Entry 8YP6 (electron microscopy, 4.70 A resolution (low resolution: residue-level contacts below are approximate; hydrogen-bond / salt-bridge calls are withheld)); this record covers chains a and m of the 20 polymer chains in the assembly.

# Chain a
Molecule: 16S rRNA
From: Mycolicibacterium smegmatis MC2 155
Sequence (1510 nucleotides; each row starts with the number of its first residue):
     9 UGGAGAGUUU GAUCCUGGCU CAGGACGAAC GCUGGCGGCG UGCUUAACAC AUGCAAGUCG
    69 AACGGAAAGG CCCUUUCGGG GGUACUCGAG UGGCGAACGG GUGAGUAACA CGUGGGUGAU
   129 CUGCCCUGCA CUUUGGGAUA AGCCUGGGAA ACUGGGUCUA AUACCGAAUA CACCCUGCUG
   189 GUCGCAUGGC CUGGUAGGGG AAAGCUUUUG CGGUGUGGGA UGGGCCCGCG GCCUAUCAGC
   249 UUGUUGGUGG GGUGAUGGCC UACCAAGGCG ACGACGGGUA GCCGGCCUGA GAGGGUGACC
   309 GGCCACACUG GGACUGAGAU ACGGCCCAGA CUCCUACGGG AGGCAGCAGU GGGGAAUAUU
   369 GCACAAUGGG CGCAAGCCUG AUGCAGCGAC GCCGCGUGAG GGAUGACGGC CUUCGGGUUG
   429 UAAACCUCUU UCAGCACAGA CGAAGCGCAA GUGACGGUAU GUGCAGAAGA AGGACCGGCC
   489 AACUACGUGC CAGCAGCCGC GGUAAUACGU AGGGUCCGAG CGUUGUCCGG AAUUACUGGG
   549 CGUAAAGAGC UCGUAGGUGG UUUGUCGCGU UGUUCGUGAA AACUCACAGC UUAACUGUGG
   609 GCGUGCGGGC GAUACGGGCA GACUAGAGUA CUGCAGGGGA GACUGGAAUU CCUGGUGUAG
   669 CGGUGGAAUG CGCAGAUAUC AGGAGGAACA CCGGUGGCGA AGGCGGGUCU CUGGGCAGUA
   729 ACUGACGCUG AGGAGCGAAA GCGUGGGGAG CGAACAGGAU UAGAUACCCU GGUAGUCCAC
   789 GCCGUAAACG GUGGGUACUA GGUGUGGGUU UCCUUCCUUG GGAUCCGUGC CGUAGCUAAC
   849 GCAUUAAGUA CCCCGCCUGG GGAGUACGGC CGCAAGGCUA AAACUCAAAG GAAUUGACGG
   909 GGGCCCGCAC AAGCGGCGGA GCAUGUGGAU UAAUUCGAUG CAACGCGAAG AACCUUACCU
   969 GGGUUUGACA UGCACAGGAC GCCGGCAGAG AUGUCGGUUC CCUUGUGGCC UGUGUGCAGG
  1029 UGGUGCAUGG CUGUCGUCAG CUCGUGUCGU GAGAUGUUGG GUUAAGUCCC GCAACGAGCG
  1089 CAACCCUUGU CUCAUGUUGC CAGCACGUUA UGGUGGGGAC UCGUGAGAGA CUGCCGGGGU
  1149 CAACUCGGAG GAAGGUGGGG AUGACGUCAA GUCAUCAUGC CCCUUAUGUC CAGGGCUUCA
  1209 CACAUGCUAC AAUGGCCGGU ACAAAGGGCU GCGAUGCCGU GAGGUGGAGC GAAUCCUUUC
  1269 AAAGCCGGUC UCAGUUCGGA UCGGGGUCUG CAACUCGACC CCGUGAAGUC GGAGUCGCUA
  1329 GUAAUCGCAG AUCAGCAACG CUGCGGUGAA UACGUUCCCG GGCCUUGUAC ACACCGCCCG
  1389 UCACGUCAUG AAAGUCGGUA ACACCCGAAG CCGGUGGCCU AACCCUUGUG GAGGGAGCCG
  1449 UCGAAGGUGG GAUCGGCGAU UGGGACGAAG UCGUAACAAG GUAGCCGUAC CGGAAGGUGC
  1509 GGCUGGAUCA
Disordered / not traced: 823-826

# Chain m
Protein: Small ribosomal subunit protein uS13
From: Mycolicibacterium smegmatis MC2 155
UniProt: A0QSL5 (RS13_MYCS2); residues 2-118 here = UniProt positions 2-118
Amino-acid sequence (117 residues; each row starts with the number of its first residue):
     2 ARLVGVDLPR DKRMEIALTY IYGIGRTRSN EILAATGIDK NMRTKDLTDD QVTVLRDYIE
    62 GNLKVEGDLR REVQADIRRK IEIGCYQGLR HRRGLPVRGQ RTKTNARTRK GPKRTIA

# How chain a and chain m interact
Residue-residue contacts (145):
  G929(a) - Arg108(m)
  G929(a) - Thr109(m)
  G929(a) - Pro113(m)
  G929(a) - Lys114(m)
  C930(a) - Ala107(m)
  C930(a) - Arg108(m)
  C930(a) - Thr109(m)
  C930(a) - Arg110(m)
  C930(a) - Lys114(m)
  A931(a) - Pro97(m)
  A931(a) - Gln101(m)
  A931(a) - Arg102(m)
  A931(a) - Asn106(m)
  A931(a) - Ala107(m)
  A931(a) - Arg110(m)
  U932(a) - Arg102(m)
  U932(a) - Thr105(m)
  U932(a) - Asn106(m)
  G933(a) - Arg102(m)
  G933(a) - Thr105(m)
  U934(a) - Lys104(m)
  U934(a) - Thr105(m)
  U1205(a) - Arg91(m)
  U1206(a) - Tyr87(m)
  U1206(a) - Arg91(m)
  U1206(a) - Thr103(m)
  U1206(a) - Lys104(m)
  C1207(a) - Arg94(m)
  C1207(a) - Leu96(m)
  C1207(a) - Thr103(m)
  C1207(a) - Lys104(m)
  A1208(a) - Arg94(m)
  A1208(a) - Arg115(m)
  A1208(a) - Ile117(m)
  C1209(a) - Lys104(m)
  C1209(a) - Arg108(m)
  C1209(a) - Arg115(m)
  C1209(a) - Thr116(m)
  C1209(a) - Ile117(m)
  A1210(a) - Thr105(m)
  A1210(a) - Lys114(m)
  A1210(a) - Arg115(m)
  A1210(a) - Thr116(m)
  C1211(a) - Thr105(m)
  A1212(a) - Thr105(m)
  G1223(a) - Arg27(m)
  C1224(a) - Glu16(m)
  C1224(a) - Arg27(m)
  C1224(a) - Lys41(m)
  C1225(a) - Lys41(m)
  U1248(a) - Arg29(m)
  U1248(a) - Glu32(m)
  G1276(a) - Lys41(m)
  G1276(a) - Asn42(m)
  U1277(a) - Arg14(m)
  U1277(a) - Asn42(m)
  U1277(a) - Arg44(m)
  C1278(a) - Asp12(m)
  C1278(a) - Arg14(m)
  C1278(a) - Arg44(m)
  U1279(a) - Asp12(m)
  U1279(a) - Lys13(m)
  U1279(a) - Arg44(m)
  U1283(a) - Lys13(m)
  U1283(a) - Tyr21(m)
  U1284(a) - Lys13(m)
  U1284(a) - Arg14(m)
  U1284(a) - Glu16(m)
  U1284(a) - Ile17(m)
  U1284(a) - Tyr21(m)
  U1284(a) - Arg27(m)
  C1285(a) - Arg27(m)
  G1286(a) - Arg27(m)
  A1288(a) - Thr109(m)
  A1288(a) - Arg110(m)
  U1289(a) - Pro97(m)
  U1289(a) - Gln101(m)
  U1289(a) - Thr109(m)
  U1289(a) - Arg110(m)
  C1290(a) - Val74(m)
  C1290(a) - Ile78(m)
  C1290(a) - His92(m)
  C1290(a) - Leu96(m)
  C1290(a) - Pro97(m)
  C1290(a) - Val98(m)
  C1290(a) - Arg110(m)
  G1291(a) - Lys65(m)
  G1291(a) - Leu70(m)
  G1291(a) - Glu73(m)
  G1291(a) - Val74(m)
  G1291(a) - Asp77(m)
  G1291(a) - Ile78(m)
  G1291(a) - Arg80(m)
  G1291(a) - Lys81(m)
  G1291(a) - Gln88(m)
  G1291(a) - His92(m)
  G1291(a) - Val98(m)
  G1291(a) - Arg99(m)
  G1292(a) - Lys65(m)
  G1292(a) - Glu73(m)
  G1292(a) - Asp77(m)
  G1292(a) - Arg80(m)
  G1292(a) - Lys81(m)
  C1302(a) - Cys86(m)
  C1302(a) - Tyr87(m)
  C1302(a) - Gln88(m)
  C1302(a) - Val98(m)
  U1303(a) - Tyr87(m)
  U1303(a) - Arg91(m)
  U1303(a) - Val98(m)
  U1303(a) - Arg99(m)
  U1303(a) - Gly100(m)
  C1304(a) - Arg91(m)
  C1304(a) - Gly100(m)
  G1305(a) - Arg99(m)
  A1306(a) - Arg99(m)
  C1307(a) - Arg99(m)
  C1309(a) - Arg29(m)
  C1310(a) - Thr28(m)
  C1310(a) - Arg29(m)
  C1310(a) - Glu32(m)
  C1310(a) - Leu64(m)
  C1310(a) - Lys65(m)
  G1311(a) - Ile22(m)
  G1311(a) - Tyr23(m)
  G1311(a) - Gly24(m)
  G1311(a) - Ile25(m)
  G1311(a) - Gly26(m)
  G1311(a) - Arg27(m)
  G1311(a) - Thr28(m)
  G1311(a) - Arg29(m)
  G1311(a) - Ser30(m)
  G1311(a) - Leu70(m)
  G1311(a) - Val74(m)
  U1312(a) - Thr20(m)
  U1312(a) - Tyr21(m)
  U1312(a) - Ile22(m)
  U1312(a) - Tyr23(m)
  U1312(a) - Ile25(m)
  U1312(a) - Gly26(m)
  G1313(a) - Thr20(m)
  G1313(a) - Tyr21(m)
  G1313(a) - Tyr23(m)
  A1314(a) - Thr109(m)
  A1345(a) - Gly100(m)
Also at the interface, not in a pair above, chain a (47 interface residues in all): G935, G936, A1281
Also at the interface, not in a pair above, chain m (61 interface residues in all): Leu19, Asn31, Gln75, Gly89, Lys111, Gly112

# In short
Chain a and chain m form an interface of 47 and 61 residues respectively.
Chain a is 16S rRNA and chain m is Small ribosomal subunit protein uS13, both from Mycolicibacterium smegmatis
MC2 155; the structure, Cryo-EM map of 30S ribosomal subunit in complex with MetAP1c of Mycobacterium
smegmatis, was determined by electron microscopy.
